PDB entry 3GYJ | X-ray diffraction, 0.92 A resolution | chain A

# Chain A
Protein: Cholesterol oxidase
Source organism: Streptomyces sp
Notes: EC 1.1.3.6
UniProt: P12676 (CHOD_STRS0); residues 6-509 here correspond to UniProt positions 43-546 (UniProt number = residue number + 37)
Amino-acid sequence (504 residues; row label = number of the first residue in the row):
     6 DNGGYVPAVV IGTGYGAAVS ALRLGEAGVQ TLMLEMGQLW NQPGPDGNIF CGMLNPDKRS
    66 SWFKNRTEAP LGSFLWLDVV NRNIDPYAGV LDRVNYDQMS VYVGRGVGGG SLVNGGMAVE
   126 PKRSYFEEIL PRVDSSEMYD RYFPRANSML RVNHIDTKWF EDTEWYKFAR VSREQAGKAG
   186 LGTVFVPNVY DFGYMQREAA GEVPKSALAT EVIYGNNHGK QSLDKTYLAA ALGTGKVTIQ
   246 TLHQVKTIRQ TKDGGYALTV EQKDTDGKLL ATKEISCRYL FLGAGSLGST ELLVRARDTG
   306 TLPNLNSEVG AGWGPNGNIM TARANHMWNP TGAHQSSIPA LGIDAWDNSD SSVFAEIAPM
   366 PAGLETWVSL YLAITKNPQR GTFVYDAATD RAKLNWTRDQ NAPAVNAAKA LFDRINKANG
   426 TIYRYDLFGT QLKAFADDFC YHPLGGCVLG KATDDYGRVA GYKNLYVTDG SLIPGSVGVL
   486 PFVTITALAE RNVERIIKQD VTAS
Disordered / not traced: 6-8, 507-509
Differences from the reference sequence: engineered mutation Leu485 (Asn522 in P12676)
UniProt features mapped onto this chain:
  - active site (Proton acceptor): Glu361, His447
  - binding site (FAD): Tyr20, Gly21, Glu40, Gly115, Asn119, Gly120, Met122, Val250, Gly475, Phe487

# Summary
Curated annotation (UniProt) lists active-site residues Glu361 and His447 and 10 FAD-binding residues.
Chain A is Cholesterol oxidase (Streptomyces sp); the structure, Cholesterol oxidase from Streptomyces sp.
N485L mutant (0.92A), was determined by X-ray diffraction, deposited together with 3GYI.
